Entry 7PIT (electron microscopy, 5.70 A resolution (low resolution: residue-level contacts below are approximate; hydrogen-bond / salt-bridge calls are withheld)); this record covers chains l and 3 of the 56 polymer chains in the assembly.

[Chain l]
Molecule: 50S ribosomal protein L16
Source organism: Mycoplasma pneumoniae M129
Reference sequence: P41204 (RL16_MYCPN); residues 1-139 here = UniProt positions 1-139
Chain sequence (139 residues; row label = number of the first residue in the row):
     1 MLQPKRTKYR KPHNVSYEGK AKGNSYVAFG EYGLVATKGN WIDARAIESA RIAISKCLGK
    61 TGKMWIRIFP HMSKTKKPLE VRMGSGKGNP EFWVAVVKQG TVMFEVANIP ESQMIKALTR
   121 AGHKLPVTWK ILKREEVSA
Unresolved in the structure: 137-139

[Chain 3]
Molecule: 23S ribosomal RNA
Source organism: Mycoplasma pneumoniae M129
Sequence (2907 nucleotides; row label = number of the first residue in the row):
     1 UACAAUAAGU UACUAAGGGC UUAUGGUGGA UGCCUUGGCA CUAAUAGGCG AUGAAGGACG
    61 UGUUAACCUG CGAUAAGCUU CGGGUAGGUG GUAAGAACCU CAGAUCCGGA GAUUUCCGAA
   121 UGGAGCAAUC CGGUAGUUGG AAACAGCUAU CAUUAAUUGA UGAAUAAAUA GUCAAUUAAA
   181 GCAAUACGUG GUGAAGUGAA ACAUCUCAGU AGCCACAGGA AAAGAAAACG AAUGUGAUUC
   241 CGUGUGUAGU GGCGAGCGAA AGCGGAACAG GCCAAACUUA UCAUUAGAUA GGGGUUGUAG
   301 GGCUUGCAAU GUGGACUUGA AAACGAUAGA AGAAGCUGUU GGAAAGCAGC GCGCAAAAGG
   361 GUGAUAGCCC CGUAUUUGAA AUUGUUUUCA UACCUAGCGA GAUCCCUGAG UAGCUCGGAA
   421 AACGUUAUUU UGAGUGAAUC UGCCCAGACC AUUGGGUAAG CCUAAAUACU AAUUAGUGAC
   481 CGAUAGCGAA ACAGUACCGU GAGGGAAAGG UGAAAAGAAC CCAGAGAUGG GAGUGAAAUA
   541 GAUUCUGAAA CCAUAUGCCU ACAACGUGUC AGAGCACAUU AAUGUGUGAU GGCGUGCGUU
   601 UUGAAGUAUG AGCCGGCGAG UUAUGAUAGC AAGCGUUAGU UAACCAGGAG AUGGGGAGCU
   661 GUAGCGAAAG CGAGUUUUAA AAGAGCGUUU GUUUGUUAUU AUAGACCCGA AACGGGUUGA
   721 GCUAGUCAUG AGCAGGUUGA AGGUUGAGUA ACAUCAACUG GAGGACCGAA CCGACUCUCG
   781 UUGAAACGAU AGCGGAUGAC UUGUGAUUAG GGGUGAAAUU CCAAUCGAAA UCCGUGAUAG
   841 CUGGUUCUCG UCGAAAUAGC UUUAAGGCUA GCGUGAGAUC ACAAAUAAGU GGAGGUAAAG
   901 CUACUGAAUG UAUGAUGGCG CCACCUAGGC GUACUGAAUA CAAUUAAACU CUGAAUGCCA
   961 UUUAUUUUAU UCUCGCAGUC AGACAGUGGG GGAUAAGCUU CAUUGUCAAG AGGGGAAGAG
  1021 CCCAGAUCAU UAAAUAAGGU CCCCAAAAUA UACUAAGUGG AAAAGGAUGU GAAAGUGCUA
  1081 AAACAGCAAG GAUGUUGGCU UAGAAGCAGC CAUCGUUUAA AGAGUGCGUA ACAGCUCACU
  1141 UGUCGAGUGU UUUUGCGCCG AAGAUGUAAC GGGGCUAAGU AUAUUACCGA AUUUAUGGAU
  1201 AAGAUUUAUA UCUUGUGGUA GACGAGCGUU GUAUUGGAGU UGAAGUCAAA GCGUGAGCAU
  1261 UGGUGGAUCC AAUACAAGUG AGAAUGCCGG CAUGAGUAAC GCUUGGGAGU GAGAAUCUCC
  1321 CAAACCGAUU GACUAAGGUU UCCUGGACCA GGGUCGUCCU UCCAGGGUUA GUCUGGACCU
  1381 AAGCUGAGGC UGAAAAGCGU AGGCGAUGGA CAACAGGUUA AUAUUCCUGU ACUUACAGUU
  1441 AGACUGAUGG AGUGACAAAG AAGGUUUUCC ACCCCCAUAA UUGGAUUUGG GGAUAAAUCA
  1501 UAAGGUGGUA CAAUAGGCAA AUCCGUUGUG CAUAACAUUG AGUGAUGAUG UCGAGUGAAU
  1561 GAGUGAUCAA GUAGCGAAGG UGGUAUUAAU CAUGCUUUCA AGAAAAGCUU CUAGGGUUAA
  1621 UCUAGCUGUA ACCAGUACCG AGAACGAACA CACGUAGUCA AGGAGAGGAU CCUAAGGUUA
  1681 GCGAGUGAAC UAUAGCCAAG GAACUCUGCA AAUUAACCCC GUAAGUUAGC GAGAAGGGGU
  1741 GCUUAUGUAA AAGUAAGCCG CAGUGAAGAA CGAGGGGGGA CUGUUUAACU AAAACACAAC
  1801 UCUAUGCCAA ACCGUAAGGU GAUGUAUAUG GGGUGACACC UGCCCAGUGC UGGAAGGUUA
  1861 AAGAAGGAGG UUAGCGCAAG CGAAGCUUUU AACUGAAGCC CCAGUGAACG GCGGCCGUAA
  1921 CUAUAACGGU CCUAAGGUAG CGAAAUUCCU AGUCGGGUAA AUUCCGUCCC GCUUGAAUGG
  1981 UGUAACCAUC UCUUGACUGU CUCGGCUAUA GACUCGGUGA AAUCCAGGUA CGGGUGAAGA
  2041 CACCCGUUAG GCGCAACGGG ACGGAAAGAC CCCGUGAAGC UUUACUGUAG CUUAAUAUUG
  2101 AUCAGGACAU UAUCAUGUAG AGAAUAGGUA GGAGCAAUCG AUGCAAGUUC GCUAGGACUU
  2161 GUUGAUGCGA AAGGUGGAAU ACUACCCUUG GUUGUGUGCU GUUCUAAUUG GUAACUGUUA
  2221 UCCAGUUUCA AGACAGUGUU AGGUGGGCAG UUUGACUGGG GCGGUCGCCU CCUAAAAGGU
  2281 AACGGAGGCG UACAAAGGUA CCUUCAGUAC GGUUGGAAAU CGUAUGUAGA GUGUAAUGGU
  2341 GUAAGGGUGC UUGACUGUGA GACAUACAGG UCGAACAGGU GAGAAAUCAG GUCAUAGUGA
  2401 UCCGGUGGUC CAGUAUGGAA UGGCCAUCGC UCAACGGAUA AAAGCUACUC CGGGGAUAAC
  2461 AGGCUGAUAC UGCCCAAGAG UUCAUAUCGA CGGCAGUGUU UGGCACCUCG AUGUCGACUC
  2521 AUCUCAUCCU CGAGCUGAAG CAGGUUCGAA GGGUUCGGCU GUUCGCCGAU UAAAGAGAUA
  2581 CGUGAGUUGG GUUCAAACCG UCGUGAGACA GGUUGGUCCC UAUCUAUUGU GCCCGUAGGA
  2641 AGAUUGAAGA GUGUUGCUUC UAGUACGAGA GGACCGAAGC GAGGACACCU CUUAUGCUCC
  2701 AGUUGUAGCG CCAGCUGCAC CGCUGGGUAG UAACGUGUCU AUUAGAUAAA CGCUGAAAGC
  2761 AUCUAAGUGU GAAACUAUCU CAAAGAUUAA UCUUCCCAUU UCGCAAGAAA GUAAGAGCCG
  2821 UCAAAGACGA UGACGUUGAU AGGUUACAGG UGUAAGCAUA GUGAUAUGUU GAGCUGAGUA
  2881 AUACUAAUUG CUCGAGGACU UAUUGGA
Unresolved in the structure: 1-7, 923-927, 1560-1569, 2901-2907

[Interface between chain l and chain 3]
Contacting residue pairs (90):
  Gln3(l) with A908(3)
  Pro4(l) with A907(3); A908(3)
  Lys5(l) with A907(3); A908(3)
  Arg6(l) with G906(3); A907(3)
  Lys8(l) with A948(3); C949(3)
  Tyr9(l) with A948(3); G2285(3); A2286(3)
  Lys11(l) with A947(3); A948(3); G2285(3); A2286(3)
  Pro12(l) with A947(3); A948(3)
  His13(l) with A947(3); G990(3); G991(3); U2273(3)
  Val15(l) with U994(3)
  Ser16(l) with U994(3)
  Tyr17(l) with U994(3)
  Glu18(l) with U994(3)
  Lys20(l) with A899(3)
  Lys22(l) with A899(3); G900(3); A946(3)
  Gly23(l) with U944(3); U945(3)
  Asn24(l) with A943(3); U944(3)
  Tyr26(l) with A943(3)
  Ala28(l) with A942(3)
  Phe29(l) with G910(3)
  Trp41(l) with U994(3)
  Asp43(l) with G2493(3)
  Arg45(l) with G2492(3); G2493(3)
  Ala46(l) with G2492(3)
  Ser49(l) with C2491(3); G2492(3)
  Trp65(l) with G910(3)
  Phe69(l) with A908(3)
  His71(l) with A907(3); A908(3); U945(3)
  Thr75(l) with A993(3)
  Lys76(l) with A993(3)
  Lys77(l) with G992(3); A993(3)
  Leu79(l) with G2502(3)
  Glu80(l) with G2502(3); G2503(3)
  Val81(l) with G2503(3)
  Arg82(l) with G2259(3); A2458(3); G2503(3); C2504(3)
  Met83(l) with G992(3); A995(3); A996(3); G2258(3); G2503(3)
  Gly84(l) with G2258(3); C2283(3)
  Ser85(l) with C2283(3); G2284(3)
  Gly86(l) with G992(3); G2284(3)
  Lys87(l) with G991(3); G992(3)
  Gly88(l) with G992(3)
  Lys98(l) with U945(3); A946(3)
  Arg120(l) with C2475(3); A2476(3)
  His123(l) with C2475(3); G2492(3)
  Lys124(l) with C2475(3); C2491(3); G2492(3); G2493(3)
  Pro126(l) with G2493(3); C2494(3)
  Thr128(l) with A1064(3)
  Trp129(l) with G1065(3); G1066(3)
Other interface residues (no listed pair), chain l (53 interface residues in all): Ile52, Arg67, Lys74, Lys116, Leu125
Other interface residues (no listed pair), chain 3 (47 interface residues in all): A898, C901, U909, G989, U2468, C2474

[Summary]
The interface between chain l and chain 3 involves 53 residues on one side and 47 on the other.
Chain l is 50S ribosomal protein L16 and chain 3 is 23S ribosomal RNA, both from Mycoplasma pneumoniae M129;
the structure, 70S ribosome with EF-G, A/P- and P/E-site tRNAs in pseudouridimycin-treated Mycoplasma
pneumoniae cells, was determined by electron microscopy (same publication as 7OOC, 7OOD, 7P6Z, 7PAH, 7PAI,
7PAJ and 23 further entries).
